6DBV - chains A and C of the 8 polymer chains in the assembly; structure by electron microscopy, 4.29 A resolution (low resolution: residue-level contacts below are approximate; hydrogen-bond / salt-bridge calls are withheld).

Chain A:
Name: Recombination activating gene 1 - MBP chimera
Source organism: Escherichia coli
Notes: EC 2.3.2.27
UniProtKB: chimeric construct of P0AEX9, O13033: residues -113 to 250 from P0AEX9 (MALE_ECOLI) positions 29-392 (UniProt number = residue number + 142); residues 271-1031 from O13033 positions 271-1031 (same numbers)
Chain sequence (1159 residues; row label = number of the first residue in the row; numbers below 1 keep their minus sign (Met-127 is residue -127)):
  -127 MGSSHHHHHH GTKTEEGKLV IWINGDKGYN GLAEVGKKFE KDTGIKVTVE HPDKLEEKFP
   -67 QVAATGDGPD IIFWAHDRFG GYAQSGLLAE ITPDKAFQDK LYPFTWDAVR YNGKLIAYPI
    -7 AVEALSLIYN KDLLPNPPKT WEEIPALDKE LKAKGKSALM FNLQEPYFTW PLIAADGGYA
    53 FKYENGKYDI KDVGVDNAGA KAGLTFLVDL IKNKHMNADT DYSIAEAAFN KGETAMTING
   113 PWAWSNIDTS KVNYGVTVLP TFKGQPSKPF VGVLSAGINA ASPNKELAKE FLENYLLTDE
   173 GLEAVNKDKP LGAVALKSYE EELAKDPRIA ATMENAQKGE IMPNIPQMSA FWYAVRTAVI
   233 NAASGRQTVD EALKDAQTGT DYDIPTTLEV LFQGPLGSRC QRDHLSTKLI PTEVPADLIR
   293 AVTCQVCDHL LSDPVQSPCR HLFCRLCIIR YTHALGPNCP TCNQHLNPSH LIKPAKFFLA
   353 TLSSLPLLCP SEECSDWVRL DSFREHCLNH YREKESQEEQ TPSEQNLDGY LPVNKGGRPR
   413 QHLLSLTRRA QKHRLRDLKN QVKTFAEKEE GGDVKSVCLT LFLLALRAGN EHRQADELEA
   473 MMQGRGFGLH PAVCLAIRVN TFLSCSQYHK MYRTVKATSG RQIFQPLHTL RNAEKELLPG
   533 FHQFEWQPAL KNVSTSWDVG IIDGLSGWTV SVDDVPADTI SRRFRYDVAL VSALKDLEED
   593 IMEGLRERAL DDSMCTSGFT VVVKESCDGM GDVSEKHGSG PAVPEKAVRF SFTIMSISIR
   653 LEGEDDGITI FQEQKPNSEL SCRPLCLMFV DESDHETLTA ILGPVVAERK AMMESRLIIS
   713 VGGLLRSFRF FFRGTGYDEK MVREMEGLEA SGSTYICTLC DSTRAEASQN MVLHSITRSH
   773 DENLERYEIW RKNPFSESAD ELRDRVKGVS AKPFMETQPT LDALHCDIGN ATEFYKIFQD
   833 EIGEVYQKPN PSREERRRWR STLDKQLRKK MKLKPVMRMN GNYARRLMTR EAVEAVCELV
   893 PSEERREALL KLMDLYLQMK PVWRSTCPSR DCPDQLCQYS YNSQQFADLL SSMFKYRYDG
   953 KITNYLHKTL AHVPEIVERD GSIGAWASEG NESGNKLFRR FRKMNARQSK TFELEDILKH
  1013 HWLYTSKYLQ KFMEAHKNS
Not modelled in the structure: -127 to 407, 629-634, 1030-1031
Sequence notes: initiating methionine (-127); expression tag (-126 to -114); linker (251-270); conflict Arg465 (Lys in O13033)
Ion coordination: Ca2+ site 1: Asp620, Glu984 (shared with 1 residue of chain E); Zn2+: Cys749, His959, His964; Ca2+ site 2: Glu984 (shared with 1 residue of chain E)

Chain C:
Name: Recombination activating gene 1 - MBP chimera
Source organism: Escherichia coli
Notes: EC 2.3.2.27
UniProtKB: chimeric construct of P0AEX9, O13033: residues -113 to 250 from P0AEX9 (MALE_ECOLI) positions 29-392 (UniProt number = residue number + 142); residues 271-1031 from O13033 positions 271-1031 (same numbers)
Chain sequence (1159 residues; each row starts with the number of its first residue; numbers below 1 keep their minus sign (Met-127 is residue -127)):
  -127 MGSSHHHHHH GTKTEEGKLV IWINGDKGYN GLAEVGKKFE KDTGIKVTVE HPDKLEEKFP
   -67 QVAATGDGPD IIFWAHDRFG GYAQSGLLAE ITPDKAFQDK LYPFTWDAVR YNGKLIAYPI
    -7 AVEALSLIYN KDLLPNPPKT WEEIPALDKE LKAKGKSALM FNLQEPYFTW PLIAADGGYA
    53 FKYENGKYDI KDVGVDNAGA KAGLTFLVDL IKNKHMNADT DYSIAEAAFN KGETAMTING
   113 PWAWSNIDTS KVNYGVTVLP TFKGQPSKPF VGVLSAGINA ASPNKELAKE FLENYLLTDE
   173 GLEAVNKDKP LGAVALKSYE EELAKDPRIA ATMENAQKGE IMPNIPQMSA FWYAVRTAVI
   233 NAASGRQTVD EALKDAQTGT DYDIPTTLEV LFQGPLGSRC QRDHLSTKLI PTEVPADLIR
   293 AVTCQVCDHL LSDPVQSPCR HLFCRLCIIR YTHALGPNCP TCNQHLNPSH LIKPAKFFLA
   353 TLSSLPLLCP SEECSDWVRL DSFREHCLNH YREKESQEEQ TPSEQNLDGY LPVNKGGRPR
   413 QHLLSLTRRA QKHRLRDLKN QVKTFAEKEE GGDVKSVCLT LFLLALRAGN EHKQADELEA
   473 MMQGRGFGLH PAVCLAIRVN TFLSCSQYHK MYRTVKATSG RQIFQPLHTL RNAEKELLPG
   533 FHQFEWQPAL KNVSTSWDVG IIDGLSGWTV SVDDVPADTI SRRFRYDVAL VSALKDLEED
   593 IMEGLRERAL DDSMCTSGFT VVVKESCDGM GDVSEKHGSG PAVPEKAVRF SFTIMSISIR
   653 LEGEDDGITI FQEQKPNSEL SCRPLCLMFV DESDHETLTA ILGPVVAERK AMMESRLIIS
   713 VGGLLRSFRF FFRGTGYDEK MVREMEGLEA SGSTYICTLC DSTRAEASQN MVLHSITRSH
   773 DENLERYEIW RKNPFSESAD ELRDRVKGVS AKPFMETQPT LDALHCDIGN ATEFYKIFQD
   833 EIGEVYQKPN PSREERRRWR STLDKQLRKK MKLKPVMRMN GNYARRLMTR EAVEAVCELV
   893 PSEERREALL KLMDLYLQMK PVWRSTCPSR DCPDQLCQYS YNSQQFADLL SSMFKYRYDG
   953 KITNYLHKTL AHVPEIVERD GSIGAWASEG NESGNKLFRR FRKMNARQSK TFELEDILKH
  1013 HWLYTSKYLQ KFMEAHKNS
Not modelled in the structure: -127 to 407, 1029-1031
Sequence notes: initiating methionine (-127); expression tag (-126 to -114); linker (251-270)
Glycans and other covalent adducts: covalent link Arg675-Trp1014
Ion coordination: Ca2+ site 1: Asp620, Glu984; Ca2+ site 2 near Asp620 (its only coordinating residue here); Zn2+ near Ser767 (its only coordinating residue here)

Chain A / chain C interface:
Contacting residue pairs (91):
  Arg412(A) with Glu441(C)
  His414(A) with Asp445(C); Ser448(C)
  Leu415(A) with Ser448(C); Val449(C); Thr452(C)
  Leu416(A) with Ser448(C); Leu451(C)
  Arg420(A) with Leu456(C); Arg459(C)
  Gln423(A) with Thr452(C)
  Lys424(A) with Leu456(C)
  Arg426(A) with Phe437(C); Glu442(C)
  Leu427(A) with Phe437(C); Glu442(C); Thr452(C)
  Asp429(A) with Phe437(C)
  Leu430(A) with Val434(C); Phe437(C); Val449(C); Leu453(C)
  Gln433(A) with Gln433(C)
  Val434(A) with Leu430(C)
  Phe437(A) with Leu427(C); Leu430(C)
  Glu441(A) with Arg412(C)
  Glu442(A) with Leu415(C); Arg426(C)
  Asp445(A) with His414(C)
  Lys447(A) with Phe454(C); Leu458(C); Glu463(C); Gln466(C)
  Ser448(A) with Leu415(C)
  Val449(A) with Leu430(C)
  Cys450(A) with Phe454(C); Ala457(C)
  Leu451(A) with Leu416(C); Phe454(C)
  Thr452(A) with Leu415(C); Gln423(C); Leu427(C)
  Leu453(A) with Leu427(C); Leu430(C); Val434(C)
  Phe454(A) with Cys450(C); Leu470(C)
  Leu456(A) with Lys424(C)
  Ala457(A) with Cys450(C)
  Arg459(A) with Arg420(C)
  Gln466(A) with Met474(C); Phe479(C)
  Glu469(A) with Met473(C); Phe479(C); Gly480(C)
  Leu470(A) with Leu470(C); Met473(C)
  Ala472(A) with Gly512(C); Arg513(C)
  Met473(A) with Gln466(C); Glu469(C); Leu470(C)
  Met474(A) with Phe454(C)
  Gly478(A) with Ser511(C); Arg513(C)
  Phe479(A) with Arg513(C)
  Leu481(A) with Val507(C); Thr510(C); Ser511(C)
  Val485(A) with Thr510(C)
  Ile489(A) with Met503(C); Thr506(C)
  Asn492(A) with Lys502(C)
  Thr493(A) with Gln499(C)
  Leu495(A) with Leu495(C)
  Gln499(A) with Thr493(C)
  Lys502(A) with Asn492(C); Met1025(C)
  Met503(A) with Ile489(C)
  Arg505(A) with Ala1027(C)
  Thr506(A) with Ile489(C); Met1025(C)
  Val507(A) with Ile489(C)
  Thr510(A) with Leu481(C); Val485(C)
  Phe516(A) with Phe516(C)
  Lys995(A) with Lys628(C)
  Met996(A) with Met996(C)
  Met1025(A) with Thr506(C)
  Ala1027(A) with Ala509(C)
Other interface residues (no listed pair), chain A (62 interface residues in all): Lys431, Arg465, Asp468, Arg477, Ala509, Ser511, Ile515, Glu1026
Other interface residues (no listed pair), chain C (63 interface residues in all): Val446, Arg477, Phe494, Gln514, Ile515, Phe1024, Glu1026

In short:
62 residues of chain A face 63 of chain C across their interface. The Ca2+ site 1 is built by Asp620(A) and
Glu984(A). The Zn2+ site is built by Cys749(A), His959(A) and His964(A).
Chain A is Recombination activating gene 1 - MBP chimera and chain C is Recombination activating gene 1 - MBP
chimera, both from Escherichia coli; the structure, Cryo-EM structure of RAG in complex with 12-RSS and 23-RSS
substrate DNAs, was determined by electron microscopy (same publication as 6DBI, 6DBJ, 6DBL, 6DBO, 6DBQ, 6DBR
and 4 further entries).
